Entry 2DT7 (solution NMR); this record covers chains A and B.

[Chain A]
Molecule: Splicing factor 3A subunit 3
Source organism: Homo sapiens
Reference sequence: Q12874 (SF3A3_HUMAN); numbering as in UniProt (aligned over 71-107)
Sequence (38 residues; row label = number of the first residue in the row):
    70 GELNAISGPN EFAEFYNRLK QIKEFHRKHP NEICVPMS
Differences from the reference sequence: cloning artifact (70)

[Chain B]
Molecule: Splicing factor 3 subunit 1
Source organism: Homo sapiens
Notes: fragment: SURP domain
Reference sequence: Q15459 (SF3A1_HUMAN); residues 134-217 here = UniProt positions 134-217
Sequence (85 residues; row label = number of the first residue in the row):
   133 GAQVIQETIV PKEPPPEFEF IADPPSISAF DLDVVKLTAQ FVARNGRQFL TQLMQKEQRN
   193 YQFDFLRPQH SLFNYFTKLV EQYTK
Differences from the reference sequence: cloning artifact (133)
Curated features (UniProtKB/Swiss-Prot):
  - site: Leu169 (Critical for binding to SF3A3)
  - mutagenesis: Phe162 (F162E: No effect on binding to SF3A3), Leu169 (L169K: Abolishes binding to SF3A3)
What the authors report for this chain:
  - contacts within the chain: Phe197-Phe208 (hydrophobic contact), Leu198-Phe208 (hydrophobic contact)
  - mutagenesis - F162E: unchanged binding to Splicing factor 3A subunit 3 (chain A)
  - mutagenesis - L169K: decreased stability
  - mutagenesis - F162E/L169K: abolished binding to Splicing factor 3A subunit 3 (chain A)
  - mutagenesis - F162E/L169K: increased expression
  - mutagenesis - F162E, L169K: unchanged expression
  - conformationally variable residues (side-chain flip): Phe173, Phe181
  - specificity-determining residues: Leu169

[How chain A and chain B interact]
Pairs across the interface (19; chain A residue first):
  Glu80(A) with Phe173(B); Asn177(B); Phe181(B)
  Phe81(A) with Phe181(B); Gln184(B); Lys188(B)
  Glu83(A) with Phe173(B)
  Phe84(A) with Leu169(B); Thr170(B); Phe173(B); Phe195(B)
  Tyr85(A) with Lys188(B)
  Arg87(A) with Leu169(B)
  Leu88(A) with Leu169(B)
  Ile91(A) with Phe162(B); Asp165(B); Leu169(B)
  Lys92(A) with Phe162(B)
  His95(A) with Phe162(B)
Also at the interface, not in a pair above, chain B (13 interface residues in all): Ala161, Val166, Leu185
The authors on this interface:
  - residue pairs: Phe81(A)-Phe181(B), Phe81(A)-Gln184(B), Phe81(A)-Leu185(B), Phe81(A)-Lys188(B), Phe84(A)-Phe173(B), Leu88(A)-Leu169(B), Ile91(A)-Phe162(B), Ile91(A)-Asp165(B), Ile91(A)-Val166(B), Ile91(A)-Leu169(B), Val166(B)-Leu88(A), Leu185(B)-Phe84(A)
  - interface residues, chain A: Tyr85(A), Arg87(A), Lys92(A), His95(A)
  - interface residues, chain B: Asp165(B), Val166(B), Thr170(B), Asn177(B), Phe195(B)
  - hot spots on chain B (mutagenesis) - L169K: abolished binding to Splicing factor 3A subunit 3 (chain A)

[Summary]
The interface between chain A and chain B involves 10 residues on one side and 13 on the other. The authors
report contacts between Phe81(A) and Phe181(B), Phe81(A) and Gln184(B) and Phe81(A) and Leu185(B) among
others. From the paper: F162E/L169K and L169K of chain B abolish binding to Splicing factor 3A subunit 3
(chain A); interface residues Tyr85(A), Arg87(A) and Asp165(B) among others.
Chain A is Splicing factor 3A subunit 3 and chain B is Splicing factor 3 subunit 1, both from Homo sapiens;
the structure, Solution structure of the second SURP domain of human splicing factor SF3a120 in complex with a
..., was determined by solution NMR.
